PDB entry 8QXS | electron microscopy, 3.12 A resolution | chains A and H of the 21 polymer chains in the assembly

Chain A (and H):
Protein: Chaperonin GroEL
Organism: Escherichia coli BL21(DE3)
Notes: EC 5.6.1.7; chain H of this document is another copy of the same molecule, construct and numbering; everything in this record applies to it too
UniProtKB: P0A6F5 (CH60_ECOLI); residue numbers follow UniProt; this construct covers 2-548
Chain sequence (547 residues; row label = number of the first residue in the row):
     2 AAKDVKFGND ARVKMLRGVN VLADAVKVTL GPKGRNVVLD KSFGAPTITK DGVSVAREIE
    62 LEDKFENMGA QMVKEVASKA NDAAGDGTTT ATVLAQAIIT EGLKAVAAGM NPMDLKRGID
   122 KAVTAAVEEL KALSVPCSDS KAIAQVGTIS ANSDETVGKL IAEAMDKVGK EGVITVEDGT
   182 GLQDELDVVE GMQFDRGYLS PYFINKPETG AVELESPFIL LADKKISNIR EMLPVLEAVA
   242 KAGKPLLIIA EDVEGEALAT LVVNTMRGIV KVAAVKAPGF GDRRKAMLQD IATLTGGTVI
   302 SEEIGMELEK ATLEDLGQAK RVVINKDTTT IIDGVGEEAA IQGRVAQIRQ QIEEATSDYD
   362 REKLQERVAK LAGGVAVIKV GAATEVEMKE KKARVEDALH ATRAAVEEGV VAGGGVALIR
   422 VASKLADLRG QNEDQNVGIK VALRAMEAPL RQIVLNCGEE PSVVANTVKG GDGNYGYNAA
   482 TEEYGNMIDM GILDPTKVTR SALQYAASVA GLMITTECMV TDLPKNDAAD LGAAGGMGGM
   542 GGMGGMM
Unresolved in the structure: 526-548 (chain H: 527-548)
Bound ions: K+: Thr30, Lys51, Thr90 (together with ADP); Mg2+: Asp87 (together with ADP)
Ligand contacts: ADP / beryllium trifluoride: Thr30, Leu31, Gly32, Pro33, Lys51, Asp52, Gly53, Asp87, Gly88, Thr89, Thr90, Thr91, Ile150, Asp398, Gly414, Gly415, Ile454, Tyr478, Asn479, Ala480, Ala481, Met488, Ile493, Asp495

Interface between chain A and chain H:
Contacting residue pairs (5):
  Lys105(A) - Ala109(H)
  Lys105(A) - Gly110(H)
  Ala108(A) - Ala109(H)  hydrophobic
  Ala109(A) - Val438(H)  hydrophobic
  Met111(A) - Glu434(H)
Other interface residues (no listed pair), chain H (5 interface residues in all): Met111

In short:
The interface between chain A and chain H involves 4 residues on one side and 5 on the other. Bound to chain
A: ADP / beryllium trifluoride. Thr30(A), Lys51(A) and Thr90(A) form the K+ site.
Both chains are Chaperonin GroEL (Escherichia coli BL21(DE3)). Entry 8QXS (CryoEM structure of a
GroEL14-GroES7 complex in presence of ADP-BeFx with wide GroEL7 trans ring conformation) was determined by
electron microscopy together with 8P4M, 8P4N, 8P4O, 8P4R, 8QXT, 8QXU and 8QXV from the same study.
